PDB entry 4OZH | X-ray diffraction, 2.80 A resolution | chains B and J of the 5 polymer chains in the assembly

Chain B:
Protein: HLA class II histocompatibility antigen, DQ beta 1 chain
Organism: Homo sapiens
UniProt: Q5Y7D3 (Q5Y7D3_HUMAN); residues 1-192 here correspond to UniProt positions 33-224 (UniProt number = residue number + 32)
Amino-acid sequence (213 residues; row label = number of the first residue in the row; numbers below 1 keep their minus sign (Gly-12 is residue -12)):
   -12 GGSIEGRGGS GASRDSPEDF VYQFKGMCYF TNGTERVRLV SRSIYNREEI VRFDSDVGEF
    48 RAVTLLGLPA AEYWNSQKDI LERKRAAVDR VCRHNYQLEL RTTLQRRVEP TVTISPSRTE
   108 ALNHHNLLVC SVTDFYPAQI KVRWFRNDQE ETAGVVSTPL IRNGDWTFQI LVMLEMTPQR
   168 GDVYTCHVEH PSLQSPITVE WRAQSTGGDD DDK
Disordered / not traced: -12 to 2, 105-111, 191-200
Disulfides: Cys15-Cys79, Cys117-Cys173
Construct notes: expression tag (-12 to 0, 193-200)

Chain J:
Protein: Gliadin-alpha2 peptide
Organism: Triticum aestivum
Amino-acid sequence (13 residues; each row starts with the number of its first residue):
     2 APQPELPYPQ PGS

Chain B / chain J interface:
Pairs across the interface (28; chain B residue first):
  Tyr9(B) - Gln11(J)
  Phe11(B) - Glu6(J)
  Phe11(B) - Leu7(J)
  Phe11(B) - Pro8(J)  hydrophobic
  Gly13(B) - Glu6(J)
  Ser28(B) - Glu6(J)  hydrogen bond
  Pro56(B) - Pro12(J)
  Ala57(B) - Gln11(J)
  Tyr60(B) - Pro10(J)
  Tyr60(B) - Pro12(J)  hydrophobic
  Trp61(B) - Tyr9(J)
  Trp61(B) - Pro10(J)  hydrogen bond (side chain-backbone)
  Trp61(B) - Gln11(J)
  Ile67(B) - Tyr9(J)  hydrophobic
  Arg70(B) - Tyr9(J)
  Lys71(B) - Glu6(J)  salt bridge
  Lys71(B) - Leu7(J)  hydrogen bond (side chain-backbone)
  Lys71(B) - Tyr9(J)
  Ala74(B) - Glu6(J)
  Arg77(B) - Gln4(J)
  Val78(B) - Gln4(J)
  Val78(B) - Pro5(J)
  Val78(B) - Glu6(J)
  His81(B) - Ala2(J)
  Asn82(B) - Pro3(J)
  Asn82(B) - Gln4(J)  hydrogen bond (side chain-backbone)
  Leu85(B) - Ala2(J)
  Leu85(B) - Pro3(J)  hydrophobic
Also at the interface, not in a pair above, chain B (20 interface residues in all): Leu26, Ile37, Leu53

Summary:
The interface between chain B and chain J involves 20 residues on one side and 11 on the other; the contacts
include 4 hydrogen bonds and 1 salt bridge. Polar contacts include Lys71(B)-Glu6(J), Ser28(B)-Glu6(J) and
Trp61(B)-Pro10(J).
Here chain B is HLA class II histocompatibility antigen, DQ beta 1 chain (Homo sapiens) and chain J is
Gliadin-alpha2 peptide (Triticum aestivum). Entry 4OZH (S16 protein complex) was determined by X-ray
diffraction together with 4OZF and 4OZI from the same study.
